9GOZ - chains A and B; structure by X-ray diffraction, 1.40 A resolution.

# Chain A (and B)
Molecule: 4-allyl syringol oxidase from Streptomyces cavernae
Organism: Streptomyces cavernae
Notes: chain B of this document is another copy of the same molecule, construct and numbering; everything in this record applies to it too
Chain sequence (554 residues; numbered 1 to 554; the number before each row is that of its first residue):
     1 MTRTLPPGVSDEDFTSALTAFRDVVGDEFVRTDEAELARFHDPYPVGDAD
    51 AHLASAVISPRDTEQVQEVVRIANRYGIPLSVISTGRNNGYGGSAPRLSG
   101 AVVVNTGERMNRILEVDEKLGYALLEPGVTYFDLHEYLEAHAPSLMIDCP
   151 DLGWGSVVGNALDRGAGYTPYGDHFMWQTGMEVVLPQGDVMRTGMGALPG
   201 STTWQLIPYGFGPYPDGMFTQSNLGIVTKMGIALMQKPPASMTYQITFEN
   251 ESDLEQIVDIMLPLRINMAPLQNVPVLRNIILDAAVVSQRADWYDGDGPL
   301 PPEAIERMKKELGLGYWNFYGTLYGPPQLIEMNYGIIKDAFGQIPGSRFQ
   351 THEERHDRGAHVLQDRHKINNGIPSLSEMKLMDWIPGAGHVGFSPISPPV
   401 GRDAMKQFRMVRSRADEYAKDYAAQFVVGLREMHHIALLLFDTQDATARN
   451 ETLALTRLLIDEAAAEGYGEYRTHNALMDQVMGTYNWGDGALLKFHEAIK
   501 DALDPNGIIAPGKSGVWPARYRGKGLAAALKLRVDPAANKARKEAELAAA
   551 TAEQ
Disordered / not traced: 1-2, 527-554
Residues lining bound ligands:
  - 2-methoxy-4-(prop-2-en-1-yl)phenol (EOL): N89, Y91, D151, Y168, L282, E378, L381, H390, G392, Q425, I436, R472
  - FAD (flavin-adenine dinucleotide): Y44, V82, I83, S84, T85, G86, R87, N88, N89, Y91, G93, T106, P127, P150, D151, L152, G155, S156, G159, N160, L162, D163, G165, A166, Y168, G225, I226, V227, L381, H390, L438, R472, K513
  - 1-ethoxy-2-(2-ethoxyethoxy)ethane (P4G): R39, F40, I83, T85, G86, R87, S94, N105, E108

# Chain A / chain B interface
Pairs across the interface - 166 pairs, chain A then chain B:
  K119(A) - I266(B)
  L120(A) - L262(B)  hydrophobic
  L120(A) - I266(B)
  L120(A) - P399(B)  hydrophobic
  L120(A) - R431(B)  hydrogen bond (backbone-side chain)
  G121(A) - R431(B)  hydrogen bond (backbone-side chain)
  R164(A) - Y209(B)
  R164(A) - G210(B)  hydrogen bond (side chain-backbone)
  R164(A) - F211(B)
  R164(A) - G212(B)  hydrogen bond (side chain-backbone)
  R164(A) - Y214(B)
  Y171(A) - R431(B)  hydrogen bond
  D173(A) - Y209(B)  hydrogen bond
  F175(A) - Y209(B)  hydrophobic
  F175(A) - Y214(B)  hydrophobic
  W177(A) - L430(B)  hydrophobic
  W177(A) - R431(B)
  E182(A) - W487(B)
  L185(A) - F495(B)  hydrophobic
  V190(A) - W487(B)
  V190(A) - A491(B)
  M191(A) - W487(B)  hydrophobic
  M191(A) - A491(B)  hydrophobic
  M191(A) - F495(B)  hydrophobic
  R192(A) - W487(B)
  G194(A) - Y485(B)
  M195(A) - G469(B)
  M195(A) - Y485(B)
  G196(A) - W487(B)
  A197(A) - Y485(B)
  A197(A) - N486(B)  hydrogen bond (backbone-backbone)
  A197(A) - W487(B)  hydrogen bond (backbone-backbone)
  A197(A) - L492(B)  hydrophobic
  L198(A) - A464(B)
  L198(A) - G467(B)
  L198(A) - G469(B)
  L198(A) - T484(B)
  L198(A) - Y485(B)
  P199(A) - T484(B)
  P199(A) - N486(B)
  P199(A) - W487(B)
  G200(A) - G467(B)
  S201(A) - G467(B)
  T202(A) - P398(B)
  T202(A) - G467(B)
  T203(A) - I396(B)
  T203(A) - S397(B)
  T203(A) - P398(B)
  L206(A) - P398(B)  hydrophobic
  L206(A) - R431(B)
  L206(A) - E432(B)
  I207(A) - E432(B)
  Y209(A) - R164(B)
  Y209(A) - D173(B)  hydrogen bond
  Y209(A) - F175(B)  hydrophobic
  Y209(A) - Y471(B)
  G210(A) - R164(B)  hydrogen bond (backbone-side chain)
  G210(A) - Y471(B)
  F211(A) - R164(B)
  F211(A) - Q221(B)
  F211(A) - E470(B)
  F211(A) - Y471(B)
  F211(A) - T473(B)
  F211(A) - M478(B)
  F211(A) - V481(B)  hydrophobic
  F211(A) - M482(B)
  F211(A) - Y485(B)  hydrophobic
  F211(A) - S514(B)
  G212(A) - R164(B)  hydrogen bond (backbone-side chain)
  G212(A) - T220(B)
  G212(A) - Q221(B)  hydrogen bond (backbone-side chain)
  G212(A) - S514(B)
  P213(A) - G217(B)
  P213(A) - M218(B)
  P213(A) - T220(B)
  P213(A) - Q221(B)
  P213(A) - S222(B)
  P213(A) - H496(B)
  Y214(A) - R164(B)
  Y214(A) - F175(B)  hydrophobic
  Y214(A) - G217(B)  hydrogen bond (backbone-backbone)
  Y214(A) - M218(B)  hydrogen bond (backbone-backbone)
  P215(A) - M218(B)  hydrophobic
  P215(A) - F495(B)  hydrophobic
  G217(A) - P213(B)
  G217(A) - Y214(B)  hydrogen bond (backbone-backbone)
  M218(A) - P213(B)
  M218(A) - Y214(B)  hydrogen bond (backbone-backbone)
  M218(A) - P215(B)  hydrophobic
  M218(A) - M218(B)  hydrophobic
  F219(A) - F495(B)  hydrophobic
  T220(A) - G212(B)
  T220(A) - P213(B)
  Q221(A) - F211(B)
  Q221(A) - G212(B)  hydrogen bond (side chain-backbone)
  Q221(A) - P213(B)
  S222(A) - P213(B)
  A233(A) - R431(B)
  L234(A) - R431(B)  hydrogen bond (backbone-side chain)
  Q236(A) - I266(B)
  Q236(A) - N267(B)  hydrogen bond
  L262(A) - L120(B)  hydrophobic
  I266(A) - K119(B)
  I266(A) - L120(B)
  I266(A) - Q236(B)
  N267(A) - Q236(B)  hydrogen bond
  I396(A) - T203(B)
  S397(A) - T203(B)
  P398(A) - T202(B)
  P398(A) - T203(B)
  P398(A) - L206(B)  hydrophobic
  P399(A) - L120(B)  hydrophobic
  P399(A) - L206(B)
  L430(A) - W177(B)  hydrophobic
  R431(A) - L120(B)  hydrogen bond (side chain-backbone)
  R431(A) - G121(B)  hydrogen bond (side chain-backbone)
  R431(A) - Y171(B)  hydrogen bond
  R431(A) - W177(B)
  R431(A) - L206(B)
  R431(A) - A233(B)
  R431(A) - L234(B)  hydrogen bond (side chain-backbone)
  E432(A) - L206(B)
  E432(A) - I207(B)
  A464(A) - L198(B)
  G467(A) - G200(B)
  G467(A) - S201(B)
  G467(A) - T202(B)  hydrogen bond (backbone-backbone)
  Y468(A) - T202(B)
  G469(A) - M195(B)
  G469(A) - L198(B)
  E470(A) - F211(B)
  Y471(A) - Y209(B)
  Y471(A) - G210(B)
  Y471(A) - F211(B)
  T473(A) - F211(B)
  M478(A) - F211(B)
  V481(A) - F211(B)  hydrophobic
  M482(A) - F211(B)
  T484(A) - L198(B)
  T484(A) - P199(B)
  Y485(A) - G194(B)
  Y485(A) - M195(B)
  Y485(A) - A197(B)
  Y485(A) - L198(B)
  Y485(A) - F211(B)  hydrophobic
  N486(A) - A197(B)  hydrogen bond (backbone-backbone)
  N486(A) - P199(B)
  W487(A) - E182(B)
  W487(A) - V190(B)
  W487(A) - M191(B)  hydrophobic
  W487(A) - R192(B)
  W487(A) - G196(B)
  W487(A) - A197(B)  hydrogen bond (backbone-backbone)
  W487(A) - P199(B)
  A491(A) - V190(B)
  L492(A) - A197(B)  hydrophobic
  F495(A) - L185(B)  hydrophobic
  F495(A) - M191(B)  hydrophobic
  F495(A) - P215(B)  hydrophobic
  F495(A) - F219(B)  hydrophobic
  F495(A) - L503(B)  hydrophobic
  H496(A) - P213(B)
  A502(A) - A502(B)  hydrophobic
  L503(A) - F495(B)  hydrophobic
  S514(A) - F211(B)
  S514(A) - G212(B)
Interface residues without a listed pair, chain A (78 interface residues in all): M176, Q205, E466, R472, A498, I499
Interface residues without a listed pair, chain B (77 interface residues in all): M176, Q205, Y468, R472, A498, I499

# In short
78 residues of chain A and 77 residues of chain B are in contact, with 27 hydrogen bonds. Among the polar
pairs are L120(A)-R431(B), G121(A)-R431(B) and R164(A)-G210(B). Chain A binds flavin-adenine dinucleotide,
2-methoxy-4-(prop-2-en-1-yl)phenol and 1-ethoxy-2-(2-ethoxyethoxy)ethane.
Both chains are 4-allyl syringol oxidase from Streptomyces cavernae (Streptomyces cavernae). Entry 9GOZ
(4-Allyl syringol oxidase from Streptomyces cavernae: complex with eugenol) was determined by X-ray
diffraction together with 9GOV and 9GP0 from the same study.
